PDB entry 9AXD | electron microscopy, 3.80 A resolution | chains A and E of the 8 polymer chains in the assembly

Chain A:
Name: Surface protein gp120
Source organism: Human immunodeficiency virus 1
UniProt: Q2N0S6 (Q2N0S6_9HIV1); the author numbering skips numbers that UniProt does not, so the offset changes along the chain: 31-398 = UniProt 30-397; 400-510 = UniProt 398-508
Amino-acid sequence (514 residues; numbered -4 to 510; 1 number in that range is skipped by the numbering (no residue carries it; nothing is unmodelled there); the number before each row is that of its first residue; numbers below 1 keep their minus sign (Met-4 is residue -4)):
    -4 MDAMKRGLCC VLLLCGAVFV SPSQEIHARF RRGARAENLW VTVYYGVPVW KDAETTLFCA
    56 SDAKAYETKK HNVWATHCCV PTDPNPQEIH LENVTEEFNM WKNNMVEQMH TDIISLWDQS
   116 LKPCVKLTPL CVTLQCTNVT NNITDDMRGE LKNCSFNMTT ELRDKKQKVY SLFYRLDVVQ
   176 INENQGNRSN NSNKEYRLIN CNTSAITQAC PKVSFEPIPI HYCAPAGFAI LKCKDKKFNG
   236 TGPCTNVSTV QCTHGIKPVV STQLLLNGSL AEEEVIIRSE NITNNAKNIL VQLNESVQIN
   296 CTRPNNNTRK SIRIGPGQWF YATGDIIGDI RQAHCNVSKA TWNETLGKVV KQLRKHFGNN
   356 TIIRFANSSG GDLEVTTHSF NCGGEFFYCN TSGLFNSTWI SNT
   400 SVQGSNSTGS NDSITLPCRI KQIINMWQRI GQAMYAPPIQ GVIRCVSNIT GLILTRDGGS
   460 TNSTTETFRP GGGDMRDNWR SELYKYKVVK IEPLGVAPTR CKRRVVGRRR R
Unresolved in the structure: -4 to 31, 179-187, 400-408, 505-510
Differences from the reference sequence: initiating methionine (-4); expression tag (-3 to 30); conflict Lys64 (Glu63 in Q2N0S6), Cys73 (Ala72 in Q2N0S6), Thr240 (Pro239 in Q2N0S6), Asn241 (Ser240 in Q2N0S6), Ile271 (Met270 in Q2N0S6), Leu288 (Phe287 in Q2N0S6), Glu290 (Thr289 in Q2N0S6), Ser291 (Pro290 in Q2N0S6), Trp314 (Ala313 in Q2N0S6), Asn331 (Thr330 in Q2N0S6), Cys500 (Ala498 in Q2N0S6), Arg508 (Glu506 in Q2N0S6), Arg509 (Lys507 in Q2N0S6)
Cystine bridges: Cys54-Cys73, Cys119-Cys205, Cys126-Cys196, Cys131-Cys149, Cys218-Cys247, Cys228-Cys239, Cys296-Cys330, Cys384-Cys417
Glycans and other covalent adducts: N-acetylglucosamine (NAG) linked to Asn88, Asn133, Asn148, Asn152, Asn197, Asn234, Asn241, Asn262, Asn276, Asn289, Asn295, Asn301, Asn331, Asn338, Asn354, Asn362, Asn385, Asn391, Asn447

Chain E:
Name: Surface protein gp120
Source organism: Human immunodeficiency virus 1
UniProt: Q2N0S6 (Q2N0S6_9HIV1); the author numbering skips numbers that UniProt does not, so the offset changes along the chain: 31-397 = UniProt 30-396; 399-510 = UniProt 397-508
Amino-acid sequence (514 residues; each row starts with the number of its first residue; note: 1 number in that range is skipped by the numbering (no residue carries it; nothing is unmodelled there); numbers below 1 keep their minus sign (Met-4 is residue -4)):
    -4 MDAMKRGLCC VLLLCGAVFV SPSQEIHARF RRGARAENLW VTVYYGVPVW KDAETTLFCA
    56 SDAKAYETKK HNVWATHCCV PTDPNPQEIH LENVTEEFNM WKNNMVEQMH TDIISLWDQS
   116 LKPCVKLTPL CVTLQCTNVT NNITDDMRGE LKNCSFNMTT ELRDKKQKVY SLFYRLDVVQ
   176 INENQGNRSN NSNKEYRLIN CNTSAITQAC PKVSFEPIPI HYCAPAGFAI LKCKDKKFNG
   236 TGPCTNVSTV QCTHGIKPVV STQLLLNGSL AEEEVIIRSE NITNNAKNIL VQLNESVQIN
   296 CTRPNNNTRK SIRIGPGQWF YATGDIIGDI RQAHCNVSKA TWNETLGKVV KQLRKHFGNN
   356 TIIRFANSSG GDLEVTTHSF NCGGEFFYCN TSGLFNSTWI SN
   399 TSVQGSNSTG SNDSITLPCR IKQIINMWQR IGQAMYAPPI QGVIRCVSNI TGLILTRDGG
   459 STNSTTETFR PGGGDMRDNW RSELYKYKVV KIEPLGVAPT RCKRRVVGRR RR
Unresolved in the structure: -4 to 32, 178-188, 399-409, 504-510
Differences from the reference sequence: initiating methionine (-4); expression tag (-3 to 30); conflict Lys64 (Glu63 in Q2N0S6), Cys73 (Ala72 in Q2N0S6), Thr240 (Pro239 in Q2N0S6), Asn241 (Ser240 in Q2N0S6), Ile271 (Met270 in Q2N0S6), Leu288 (Phe287 in Q2N0S6), Glu290 (Thr289 in Q2N0S6), Ser291 (Pro290 in Q2N0S6), Trp314 (Ala313 in Q2N0S6), Asn331 (Thr330 in Q2N0S6), Cys500 (Ala498 in Q2N0S6), Arg508 (Glu506 in Q2N0S6), Arg509 (Lys507 in Q2N0S6)
Cystine bridges: Cys54-Cys73, Cys119-Cys205, Cys126-Cys196, Cys131-Cys149, Cys218-Cys247, Cys228-Cys239, Cys296-Cys330, Cys377-Cys444, Cys384-Cys417
Glycans and other covalent adducts: N-acetylglucosamine (NAG) linked to Asn88, Asn133, Asn148, Asn152, Asn197, Asn234, Asn241, Asn262, Asn276, Asn289, Asn295, Asn301, Asn331, Asn338, Asn354, Asn362, Asn385, Asn391, Asn447

Interface between chain A and chain E:
Residue-residue contacts (7; chain A residue first):
  Leu157(A) - Thr123(E)
  Leu157(A) - Pro124(E)
  Arg158(A) - Cys126(E)
  Arg158(A) - Asn197(E)
  Arg308(A) - Asn197(E)  hydrogen bond (side chain-backbone)
  Pro311(A) - Ser199(E)
  Pro311(A) - Ala200(E)
Also at the interface, not in a pair above, chain E (9 interface residues in all): Arg192, Thr198, Gly430

In short:
4 residues of chain A face 9 of chain E across their interface, with 1 hydrogen bond. The hydrogen-bonded pair
is Arg308(A)-Asn197(E). Covalently linked N-acetylglucosamine: at Asn88(A), Asn133(A), Asn148(A), Asn152(A),
Asn197(A) and Asn234(A) and 13 more.
Chain A and chain E are both Surface protein gp120 (Human immunodeficiency virus 1); the structure, HIV
BG505.v5.2 (N289/N241) SOSIP Env in Complex with gp120-Interface pAb from Rh.33203, was determined by electron
microscopy together with 9ATZ, 9AXI, 9AXK, 9AY6, 9AYS and 9AYV from the same study.
